PDB entry 9CHR | electron microscopy, 3.50 A resolution | chains A and D of the 4 polymer chains in the assembly

[Chain A (and D)]
Protein: Potassium voltage-gated channel subfamily H member 2
Organism: Homo sapiens
Notes: chain D of this document is another copy of the same molecule, construct and numbering; everything in this record applies to it too
UniProt: Q12809 (KCNH2_HUMAN); aligned to UniProt positions 1-784 over residues 241-1024 (the alignment contains insertions or deletions, so no single offset holds)
Amino-acid sequence (784 residues; each row starts with the number of its first residue):
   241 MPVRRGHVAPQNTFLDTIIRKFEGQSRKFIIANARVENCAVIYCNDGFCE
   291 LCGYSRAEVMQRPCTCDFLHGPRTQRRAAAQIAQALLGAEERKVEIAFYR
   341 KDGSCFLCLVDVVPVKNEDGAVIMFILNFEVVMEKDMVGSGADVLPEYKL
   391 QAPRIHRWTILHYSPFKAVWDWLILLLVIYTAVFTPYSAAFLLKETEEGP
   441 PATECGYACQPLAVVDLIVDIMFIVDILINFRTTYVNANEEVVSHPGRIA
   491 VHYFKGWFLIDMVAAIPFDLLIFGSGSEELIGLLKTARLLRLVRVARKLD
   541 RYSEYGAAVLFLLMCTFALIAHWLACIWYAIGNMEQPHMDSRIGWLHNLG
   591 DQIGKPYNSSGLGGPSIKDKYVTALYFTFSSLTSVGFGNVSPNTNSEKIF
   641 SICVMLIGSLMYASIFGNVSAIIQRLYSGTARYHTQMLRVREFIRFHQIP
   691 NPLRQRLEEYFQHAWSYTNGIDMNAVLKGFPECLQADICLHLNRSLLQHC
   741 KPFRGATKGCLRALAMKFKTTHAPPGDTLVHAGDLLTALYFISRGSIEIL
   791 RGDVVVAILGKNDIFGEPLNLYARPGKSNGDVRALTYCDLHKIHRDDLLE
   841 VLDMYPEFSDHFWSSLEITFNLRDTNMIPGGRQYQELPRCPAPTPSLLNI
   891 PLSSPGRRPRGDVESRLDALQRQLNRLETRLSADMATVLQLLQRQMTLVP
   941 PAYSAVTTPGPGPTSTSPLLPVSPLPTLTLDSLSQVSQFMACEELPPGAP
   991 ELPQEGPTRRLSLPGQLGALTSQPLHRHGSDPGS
Unresolved in the structure: 241-397, 435-448, 478-480, 514-515, 710-1024

[How chain A and chain D interact]
Contacting residue pairs - 39 pairs, chain A then chain D:
  S543(A) - H674(D)
  E544(A) - R681(D)  salt bridge
  I583(A) - I593(D)
  F617(A) - F627(D)  hydrophobic
  S621(A) - V625(D)
  S621(A) - F627(D)
  S624(A) - S624(D)
  S624(A) - V625(D)
  V625(A) - V625(D)
  G626(A) - V625(D)
  G628(A) - F627(D)
  S631(A) - N629(D)
  P632(A) - Y616(D)  hydrophobic
  P632(A) - N629(D)  hydrogen bond (backbone-side chain)
  N633(A) - Q592(D)  hydrogen bond (side chain-backbone)
  N633(A) - I593(D)
  N635(A) - D609(D)  hydrogen bond
  K638(A) - L589(D)
  K638(A) - V612(D)
  K638(A) - T613(D)  hydrogen bond
  I639(A) - V612(D)  hydrophobic
  I642(A) - Y616(D)
  I642(A) - F619(D)  hydrophobic
  M645(A) - Y616(D)
  M645(A) - F619(D)
  M645(A) - S620(D)
  M645(A) - T623(D)
  M645(A) - V625(D)  hydrophobic
  M645(A) - F627(D)  hydrophobic
  L646(A) - M554(D)  hydrophobic
  L646(A) - F619(D)  hydrophobic
  S649(A) - Y652(D)
  S649(A) - F656(D)
  L650(A) - M554(D)  hydrophobic
  A653(A) - S660(D)  hydrogen bond (backbone-side chain)
  R665(A) - T675(D)
  R672(A) - E682(D)  salt bridge
  Y707(A) - F686(D)
  N709(A) - E682(D)
Other interface residues (no listed pair), chain A (29 interface residues in all): S620, S641, S654, T708
Other interface residues (no listed pair), chain D (31 interface residues in all): F557, G594, K608, L615, G626, V659, I663, L678

[In short]
The interface between chain A and chain D involves 29 residues on one side and 31 on the other, with 5
hydrogen bonds and 2 salt bridges. Among the polar pairs are E544(A)-R681(D), R672(A)-E682(D) and
P632(A)-N629(D).
Both chains are Potassium voltage-gated channel subfamily H member 2 (Homo sapiens). Entry 9CHR (Cryo-EM
structure of the human ether-a-go-go related K+ channel (hERG) in 300 mM K+ without symmetry) was determined
by electron microscopy together with 9CHP, 9CHQ and 9CHS from the same study.
